PDB entry 2R7C | X-ray diffraction, 2.70 A resolution | chain A

[Chain A]
Name: Non-structural RNA-binding protein 35
From: Simian 11 rotavirus (serotype 3 / strain SA11-Ramig)
UniProt: Q03243 (VN35_ROTSR); numbering as in UniProt (aligned over 1-317)
Chain sequence (317 residues; row label = number of the first residue in the row):
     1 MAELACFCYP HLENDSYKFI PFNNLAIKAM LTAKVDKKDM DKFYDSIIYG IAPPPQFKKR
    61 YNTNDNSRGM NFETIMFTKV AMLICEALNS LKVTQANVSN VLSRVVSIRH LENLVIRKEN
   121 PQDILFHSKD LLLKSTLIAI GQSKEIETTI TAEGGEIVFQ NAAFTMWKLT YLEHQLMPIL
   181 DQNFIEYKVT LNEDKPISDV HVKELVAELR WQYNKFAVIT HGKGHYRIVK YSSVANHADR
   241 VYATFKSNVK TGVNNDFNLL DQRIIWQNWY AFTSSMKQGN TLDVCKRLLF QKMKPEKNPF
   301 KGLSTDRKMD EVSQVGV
Unresolved in the structure: 1, 251-254, 314-317
Modified residues: H225 (1-thiophosphono-l-histidine; PSH)
Swiss-Prot annotation at these positions:
  - region: L205 to V241 (RNA-binding)
  - binding site (ATP): S107 to R109, K188, H221 to K223, R227
Reported in the primary citation:
  - conformationally variable residues (loop rearrangement): L12 to K18
  - catalytic residues: H221 (proposed by the authors, not directly observed)

[Overview]
Curated annotation (UniProt) lists 8 ATP-binding residues. The paper reports the catalytic residue H221;
conformational variability at L12.
Chain A is Non-structural RNA-binding protein 35 (Simian 11 rotavirus (serotype 3 / strain SA11-Ramig)); the
structure, Crystallographic and biochemical analysis of rotavirus NSP2 with nucleotides reveals an NDP kinase
like activity, was determined by X-ray diffraction, deposited together with 2R7J, 2R7P and 2R8F.
